PDB entry 9DKM | electron microscopy, 3.40 A resolution | chains B and C of the 3 polymer chains in the assembly

Chain B (and C):
Name: Nuclear distribution protein PAC1
Source organism: Saccharomyces cerevisiae
Notes: chain C of this document is another copy of the same molecule, construct and numbering; everything in this record applies to it too
UniProt: P39946 (LIS1_YEAST); residues 1-494 here = UniProt positions 1-494
Sequence (495 residues; numbered 0 to 494; the number before each row is that of its first residue; numbering starts at 0):
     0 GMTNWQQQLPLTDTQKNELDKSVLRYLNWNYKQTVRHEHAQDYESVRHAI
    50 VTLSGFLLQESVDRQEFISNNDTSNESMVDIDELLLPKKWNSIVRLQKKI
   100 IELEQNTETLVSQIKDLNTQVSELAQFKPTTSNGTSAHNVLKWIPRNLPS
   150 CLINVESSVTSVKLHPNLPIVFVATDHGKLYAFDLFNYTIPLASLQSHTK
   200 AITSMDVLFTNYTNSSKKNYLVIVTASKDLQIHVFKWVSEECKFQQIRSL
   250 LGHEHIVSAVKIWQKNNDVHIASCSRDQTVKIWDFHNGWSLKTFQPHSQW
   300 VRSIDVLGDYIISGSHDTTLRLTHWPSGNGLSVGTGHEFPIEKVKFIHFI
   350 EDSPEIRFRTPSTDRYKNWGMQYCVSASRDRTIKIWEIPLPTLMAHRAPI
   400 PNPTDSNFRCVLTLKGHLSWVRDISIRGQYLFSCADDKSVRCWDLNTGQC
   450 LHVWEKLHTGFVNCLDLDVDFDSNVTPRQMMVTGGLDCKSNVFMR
Unresolved in the structure: 0-158, 183-191, 208-218, 251-494 (chain C: 0-138, 214-217, 352-353, 392-396, 403-404)
Sequence notes: expression tag (0)
Reported in the primary citation:
  - mutagenesis - R275A/R301A/R378A/W419A/K437A: abolished catalytic activity with Dynein heavy chain, cytoplasmic
  - mutagenesis - R275A/R301A/R378A/W419A/K437A: abolished binding to Dynein heavy chain, cytoplasmic (citing earlier work)

Chain B / chain C interface:
Contacting residue pairs (4):
  Asn166(B) - Asn153(C)
  Ser238(B) - Glu155(C)
  Glu239(B) - His176(C)  hydrogen bond (backbone-side chain)
  Cys241(B) - His176(C)
Interface residues without a listed pair, chain B (6 interface residues in all): Pro168, Glu240
Interface residues without a listed pair, chain C (5 interface residues in all): Ser156, Pro190

Overview:
Chain B and chain C form an interface of 6 and 5 residues respectively; the contacts include 1 hydrogen bond.
Its one hydrogen-bonded contact is Glu239(B)-His176(C). From the paper: R275A/R301A/R378A/W419A/K437A of chain
B abolish catalytic activity with Dynein heavy chain, cytoplasmic; R275A/R301A/R378A/W419A/K437A of chain B
abolish binding to Dynein heavy chain, cytoplasmic.
Chain B and chain C are both Nuclear distribution protein PAC1 (Saccharomyces cerevisiae); the structure,
CryoEM structures of yeast cytoplasmic dynein in the presence of ATP and Lis1, was determined by electron
microscopy together with 9DJ7, 9DJU, 9DJZ, 9DK0, 9DKH, 9DKX and 6 further entries from the same study.
